PDB entry 8VX5 | electron microscopy, 3.30 A resolution | chains E and J of the 10 polymer chains in the assembly

Chain E:
Name: Histone H3.2
From: Xenopus laevis
UniProt: P84233 (H32_XENLA); residues 0-135 here correspond to UniProt positions 1-136 (UniProt number = residue number + 1)
Amino-acid sequence (136 residues; row label = number of the first residue in the row; numbering starts at 0):
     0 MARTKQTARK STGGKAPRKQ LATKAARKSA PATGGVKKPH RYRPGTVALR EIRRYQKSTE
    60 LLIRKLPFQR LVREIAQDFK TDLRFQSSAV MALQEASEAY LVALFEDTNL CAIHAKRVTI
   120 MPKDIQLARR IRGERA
Not modelled in the structure: 0-37, 135
Construct notes: engineered mutation Ala102 (Gly103 in P84233)
Swiss-Prot annotation at these positions:
  - modified residue: Arg2 (Asymmetric dimethylarginine), Thr3 (Phosphothreonine), Lys4 (Allysine), Gln5 (5-glutamyl dopamine), Thr6 (Phosphothreonine), Arg8 (Citrulline), Lys9 (N6,N6,N6-trimethyllysine), Ser10 (ADP-ribosylserine), Thr11 (Phosphothreonine), Lys14 (N6-(2-hydroxyisobutyryl)lysine), Arg17 (Asymmetric dimethylarginine), Lys18 (N6-(2-hydroxyisobutyryl)lysine), Lys23 (N6-(2-hydroxyisobutyryl)lysine), Arg26 (Citrulline), Lys27 (N6,N6,N6-trimethyllysine), Ser28 (ADP-ribosylserine), Lys36 (N6,N6,N6-trimethyllysine), Lys37 (N6-methyllysine), Tyr41 (Phosphotyrosine), Lys56 (N6,N6,N6-trimethyllysine) and 8 more in UniProt
  - lipidation: Cys110 (S-palmitoyl cysteine)

Chain J:
Molecule: 167-nt DNA strand
Sequence (167 nucleotides; row label = number of the first residue in the row; numbers below 1 keep their minus sign (DA-83 is residue -83)):
   -83 ATCGGCCGCC CTGGAGAATC CCGGTGCCGA GGCCGCTCAA TTGGTCGTAG ACAGCTCTAG
   -23 CACCGCTTAA ACGCACGTAC GCGCTGTCCC CCGCGTTTTA ACCGCCAAGG GGATTACTCC
    37 CTAGTCTCCA GGCACGTGTC AGATATATAC ATCCTGTGGC GGCCGAT
Not modelled in the structure: -83 to -79, 78-83
Modified positions: 8OG (8-oxo-2'-deoxy-guanosine-5'-monophosphate) at position -49

How chain E and chain J interact:
Residue-residue contacts (22; chain E residue first):
  His39(E) with DC70(J), sugar contact
  Tyr41(E) with DC69(J), phosphate contact; DC70(J), phosphate contact
  Arg42(E) with DA-5(J), salt bridge to the phosphate; DC70(J), hydrogen bond to the phosphate; DT71(J), salt bridge to the phosphate
  Pro43(E) with DA-5(J), sugar contact
  Thr45(E) with DC70(J), hydrogen bond to the phosphate
  Arg63(E) with DA-13(J), salt bridge to the phosphate
  Arg72(E) with DC-23(J), salt bridge to the phosphate
  Arg83(E) with DG-24(J), phosphate contact; DC-23(J), hydrogen bond to the sugar
  Phe84(E) with DG-24(J), sugar contact; DC-23(J), hydrogen bond to the phosphate
  Gln85(E) with DG-24(J), phosphate contact
  Arg116(E) with DG-3(J), phosphate contact; DC-2(J), phosphate contact
  Val117(E) with DC-4(J), sugar contact; DG-3(J), hydrogen bond to the phosphate
  Thr118(E) with DG-3(J), hydrogen bond to the phosphate
  Met120(E) with DG-3(J), phosphate contact; DC-2(J), phosphate contact
Also at the interface, not in a pair above, chain E (19 interface residues in all): Arg40, Leu82, Ser86, Lys115, Lys122
Also at the interface, not in a pair above, chain J (12 interface residues in all): DA-14, DC-8

Overview:
19 residues of chain E and 12 residues of chain J are in contact; the contacts include 6 hydrogen bonds and 4
salt bridges. Polar pairs include Arg83(E)-DC-23(J), Arg42(E)-DC70(J) and Thr45(E)-DC70(J).
Chain E is Histone H3.2 (Xenopus laevis) and chain J is a 167-nt DNA strand; the structure, Nucleosome core
particle containing an 8-oxoG damage site, was determined by electron microscopy together with 8VX4 and 8VX6
from the same study.
